4PJ8 - chains A and B of the 4 polymer chains in the assembly; structure by X-ray diffraction, 3.30 A resolution.

Chain A:
Protein: Major histocompatibility complex class I-related gene protein
From: Homo sapiens
UniProt: Q95460 (HMR1_HUMAN); residues 1-270 here correspond to UniProt positions 23-292 (UniProt number = residue number + 22)
Amino-acid sequence (271 residues; row label = number of the first residue in the row; numbering starts at 0):
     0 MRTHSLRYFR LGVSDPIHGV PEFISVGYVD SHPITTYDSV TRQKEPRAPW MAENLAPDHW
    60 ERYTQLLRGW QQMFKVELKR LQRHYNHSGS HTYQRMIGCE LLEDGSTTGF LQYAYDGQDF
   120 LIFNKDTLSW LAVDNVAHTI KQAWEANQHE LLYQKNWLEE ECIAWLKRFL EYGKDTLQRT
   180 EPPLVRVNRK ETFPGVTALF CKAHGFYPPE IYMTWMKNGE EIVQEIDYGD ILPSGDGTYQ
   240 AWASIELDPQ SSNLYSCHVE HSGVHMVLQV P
Disordered / not traced: 0, 17-18, 222-223, 246-250, 270
Construct notes: initiating methionine (0); engineered mutation Ser261 (Cys283 in Q95460)
Disulfides: Cys98-Cys161, Cys200-Cys256
Glycans and other covalent adducts: compound 2LJ linked to Lys43
Ligand contacts: 2LJ (1-deoxy-1-({2,6-dioxo-5-[(E)-propylideneamino]-1,2,3,6-tetrahydropyrimidin-4-yl}amino)-D-ribitol): Tyr7, Phe8, Arg9, Ser24, Thr34, His58, Tyr62, Leu66, Trp69, Arg94, Ile96, Tyr152, Gln153, Trp156
UniProt features mapped onto this chain:
  - binding site (5-(2-oxoethylideneamino)-6-(D-ribitylamino)uracil): Arg9, Ser24, Lys43, Arg94, Tyr152, Gln153
  - binding site (5-(2-oxopropylideneamino)-6-(D-ribitylamino)uracil): Arg9, Ser24, Lys43, Arg94, Tyr152, Gln153
  - binding site (7-hydroxy-6-methyl-8-(1-D-ribityl)lumazine): Arg9, Ser24, Lys43, Arg94, Tyr152, Gln153
  - binding site (8-(9H-purin-6-yl)-2-oxa-8-azabicyclo[3.3.1]nona-3,6-diene-4,6-dicarbaldehyde): Arg9, Lys43, His58, Arg94
  - binding site (2-amino-4-oxopteridine-6-carbaldehyde): Lys43
  - binding site (pyridoxal): Lys43
  - glycosylation: Asn85 (N-linked (GlcNAc...) asparagine)
What the authors report for this chain:
  - mutagenesis - K43A (Tm50 46 degC): decreased stability in response to 2LJ

Chain B:
Protein: Beta-2-microglobulin
From: Homo sapiens
UniProt: P61769 (B2MG_HUMAN); residues 1-99 here correspond to UniProt positions 21-119 (UniProt number = residue number + 20)
Amino-acid sequence (99 residues; numbered 1 to 99; the number before each row is that of its first residue):
     1 IQRTPKIQVY SRHPAENGKS NFLNCYVSGF HPSDIEVDLL KNGERIEKVE HSDLSFSKDW
    61 SFYLLYYTEF TPTEKDEYAC RVNHVTLSQP KIVKWDRDM
Disordered / not traced: 98-99
Disulfides: Cys25-Cys80
UniProt features mapped onto this chain:
  - modified residue: Gln2 (Pyrrolidone carboxylic acid)
  - glycosylation: Ile1 (N-linked (Glc) (glycation) isoleucine), Lys19 (N-linked (Glc) (glycation) lysine), Lys41 (N-linked (Glc) (glycation) lysine), Lys48 (N-linked (Glc) (glycation) lysine), Lys58 (N-linked (Glc) (glycation) lysine), Lys91 (N-linked (Glc) (glycation) lysine), Lys94 (N-linked (Glc) (glycation) lysine)

How chain A and chain B interact:
Residue-residue contacts (47):
  Phe8(A) - Phe56(B)  hydrophobic
  Phe8(A) - Ser57(B)
  Leu10(A) - Phe56(B)  hydrophobic
  Leu10(A) - Phe62(B)  hydrophobic
  Ile16(A) - Asp34(B)
  Val19(A) - Ser33(B)
  Val19(A) - Asp34(B)
  Ile23(A) - Leu54(B)  hydrophobic
  Ile23(A) - Phe56(B)  hydrophobic
  Val25(A) - Phe56(B)  hydrophobic
  Tyr27(A) - Ser55(B)
  Tyr27(A) - Phe56(B)  hydrogen bond (side chain-backbone)
  Arg46(A) - Asp53(B)
  Thr91(A) - His31(B)
  Gln93(A) - His31(B)  hydrogen bond
  Gln93(A) - Trp60(B)  hydrogen bond (side chain-backbone)
  Gln93(A) - Phe62(B)
  Met95(A) - Lys58(B)
  Met95(A) - Trp60(B)  hydrophobic
  Gln111(A) - Trp60(B)
  Ala113(A) - Trp60(B)
  Asp115(A) - Ile1(B)
  Asp115(A) - His31(B)
  Gly116(A) - Arg3(B)
  Gly116(A) - His31(B)
  Gly116(A) - Trp60(B)
  Gln117(A) - Ile1(B)
  Gln117(A) - Arg3(B)
  Asp118(A) - Trp60(B)  hydrogen bond
  His203(A) - His13(B)  hydrogen bond
  His203(A) - Pro14(B)
  Asp229(A) - Lys6(B)  salt bridge
  Asp229(A) - Gln8(B)  hydrogen bond
  Leu231(A) - Gln8(B)
  Leu231(A) - Tyr10(B)
  Leu231(A) - Tyr26(B)  hydrophobic
  Pro232(A) - Tyr10(B)  hydrogen bond (backbone-side chain)
  Pro232(A) - Asn24(B)
  Pro232(A) - Tyr26(B)  hydrophobic
  Pro232(A) - Leu65(B)  hydrophobic
  Ser233(A) - Arg12(B)  hydrogen bond (backbone-side chain)
  Ser233(A) - Asn24(B)  hydrogen bond (backbone-side chain)
  Gly234(A) - Arg12(B)  hydrogen bond (backbone-side chain)
  Asp235(A) - Arg12(B)
  Gln239(A) - Tyr10(B)
  Gln239(A) - Ser11(B)
  Gln239(A) - Arg12(B)
Also at the interface, not in a pair above, chain A (29 interface residues in all): Arg6, Arg94, Tyr112, Leu183

Summary:
29 residues of chain A face 23 of chain B across their interface, with 10 hydrogen bonds and 1 salt bridge.
Polar contacts include Asp229(A)-Lys6(B), Tyr27(A)-Phe56(B) and Gln93(A)-His31(B). Covalently linked compound
2LJ: at Lys43(A). From the paper: K43A of chain A reduces stability in response to 2LJ.
Here chain A is Major histocompatibility complex class I-related gene protein and chain B is
Beta-2-microglobulin, both from Homo sapiens. Entry 4PJ8 (Structure of human MR1-5-OP-RU in complex with human
MAIT TRBV20 TCR) was determined by X-ray diffraction (same publication as 4PJ5, 4PJ7, 4PJ9, 4PJA, 4PJB, 4PJC
and 7 further entries).
